1V3J - chain A; structure by X-ray diffraction, 2.00 A resolution.

# Chain A
Protein: Cyclomaltodextrin glucanotransferase
From: Bacillus sp
Notes: EC 2.4.1.19
UniProtKB: P05618 (CDGT_BACS0); residues 1-686 here correspond to UniProt positions 28-713 (UniProt number = residue number + 27)
Sequence (686 residues; numbered 1 to 686; the number before each row is that of its first residue):
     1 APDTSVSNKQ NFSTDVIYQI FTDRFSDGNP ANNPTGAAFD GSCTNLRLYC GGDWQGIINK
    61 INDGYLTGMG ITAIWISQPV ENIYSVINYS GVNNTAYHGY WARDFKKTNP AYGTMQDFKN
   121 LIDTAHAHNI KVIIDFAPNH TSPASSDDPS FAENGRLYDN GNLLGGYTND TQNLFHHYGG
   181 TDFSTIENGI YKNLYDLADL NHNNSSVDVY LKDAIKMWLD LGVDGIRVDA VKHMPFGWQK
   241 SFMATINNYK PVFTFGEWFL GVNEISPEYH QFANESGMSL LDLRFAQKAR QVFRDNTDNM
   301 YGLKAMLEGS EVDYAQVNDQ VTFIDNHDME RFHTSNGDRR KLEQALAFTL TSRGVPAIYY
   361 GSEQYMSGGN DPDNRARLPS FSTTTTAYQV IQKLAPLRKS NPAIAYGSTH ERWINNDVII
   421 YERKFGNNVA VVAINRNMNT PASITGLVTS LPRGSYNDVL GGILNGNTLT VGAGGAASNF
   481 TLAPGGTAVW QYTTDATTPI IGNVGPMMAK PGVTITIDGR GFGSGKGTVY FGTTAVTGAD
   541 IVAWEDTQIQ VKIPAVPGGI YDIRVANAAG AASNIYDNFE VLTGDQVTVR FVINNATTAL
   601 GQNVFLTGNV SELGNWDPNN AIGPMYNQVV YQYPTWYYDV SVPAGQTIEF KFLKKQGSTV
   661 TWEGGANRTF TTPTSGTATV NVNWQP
Construct notes: engineered mutation L283 (Phe310 in P05618)
UniProt features mapped onto this chain:
  - active site: D229 (Nucleophile), E257 (Proton donor)
  - binding site (Ca(2+)): D27, N29, N32, N33, G51, D53, N139, I190, D199, H233
  - binding site (substrate): Y100, W101, H140, N193 to D196, R227, K232, H233, H327, D371, R375
  - site: D328 (Transition state stabilizer)
Disulfide bonds: C43-C50
Metal / ion sites: Ca2+ site 1: D27, N29, N32, N33, G51, D53; Ca2+ site 2: N139, I190, D199, H233

# In short
The Ca2+ site 1 is built by D27, N29, N32, N33, G51 and D53. N139, I190, D199 and H233 form the Ca2+ site 2.
Curated annotation (UniProt) lists active-site residues D229 and E257, 10 Ca2+-binding residues and 13
substrate-binding residues.
Chain A is Cyclomaltodextrin glucanotransferase (Bacillus sp); the structure, Crystal structure of F283L
mutant cyclodextrin glycosyltransferase, was determined by X-ray diffraction, deposited together with 1V3K,
1V3L and 1V3M.
